PDB entry 8Z8J | electron microscopy, 3.16 A resolution | chains A and B of the 5 polymer chains in the assembly

[Chain A]
Protein: Polymerase acidic protein
Source organism: Thogoto virus (isolate SiAr 126)
Reference sequence: P27194 (PA_THOGV); residue numbers follow UniProt; this construct covers 1-622
Chain sequence (622 residues; each row starts with the number of its first residue):
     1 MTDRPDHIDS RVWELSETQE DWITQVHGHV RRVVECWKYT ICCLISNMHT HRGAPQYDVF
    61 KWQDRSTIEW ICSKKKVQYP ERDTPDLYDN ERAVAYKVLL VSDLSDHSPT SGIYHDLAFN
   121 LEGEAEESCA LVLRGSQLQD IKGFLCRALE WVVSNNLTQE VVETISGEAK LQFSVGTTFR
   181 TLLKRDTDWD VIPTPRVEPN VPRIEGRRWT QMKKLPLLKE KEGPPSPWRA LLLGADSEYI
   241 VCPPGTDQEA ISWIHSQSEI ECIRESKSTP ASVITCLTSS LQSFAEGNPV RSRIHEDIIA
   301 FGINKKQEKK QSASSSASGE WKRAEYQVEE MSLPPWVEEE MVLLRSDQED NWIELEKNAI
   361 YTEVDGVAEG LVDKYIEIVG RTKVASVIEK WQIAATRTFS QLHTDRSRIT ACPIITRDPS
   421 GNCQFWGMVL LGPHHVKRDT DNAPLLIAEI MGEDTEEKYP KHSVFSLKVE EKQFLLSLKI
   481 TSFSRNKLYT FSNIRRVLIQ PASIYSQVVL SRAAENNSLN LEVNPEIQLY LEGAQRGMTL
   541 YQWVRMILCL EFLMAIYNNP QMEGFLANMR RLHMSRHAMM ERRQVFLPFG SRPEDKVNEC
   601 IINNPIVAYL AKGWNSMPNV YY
Not modelled in the structure: 1
Construct notes: conflict Glu-471 (Gly in P27194)

[Chain B]
Protein: RNA-directed RNA polymerase catalytic subunit
Source organism: Thogoto virus (isolate SiAr 126)
Notes: EC 2.7.7.48
Reference sequence: O41353 (RDRP_THOGV); residue numbers follow UniProt; this construct covers 1-710
Chain sequence (710 residues; numbered 1 to 710; the number before each row is that of its first residue):
     1 MNLFTPLSEI NPTTTQELLY AYTGPAPVAY GTRTRAVLEN IIRPYQYFYK EPNVQRALDI
    61 KTGCKEPEDI NVEGPSSGFH TASVLKLADN FFRKYRPAME KLKYWILVKL PKLKYAELSK
   121 GRQTYSFIHK RNLPAPIALE ETVEFLEQNL RRKIGPTLLS YCQAIADVME LDETTYEGAR
   181 DPRPWDIQLE EIDSDEEDPL FRQVGREETY TIKFSREELW DQMRTLNTMW KHLERGRLNR
   241 RTIATPSMLI RGFVKIVEDA AKEILENVPT SGVPVGGEEK LAKLASKQTF HTAVTGELSG
   301 DQEKFNECLD PDAMRLMWTV FLRKLGCPDW IMELFNIPFM VFKSKLADMG EGLVYTKGKL
   361 TDRKPLGEMP SEFDDLVRNV VGNSISCRLG MFMGMYNLTS TLLALISIER EELTGSHVES
   421 SDDFIHFFNC KTHEEMFKQA ETLRLTLKLV GINMSPSKCI LISPAGIGEF NSKFHHRDFV
   481 GNVATELPAL VPNGTNPMTD LAMGLNVIKH SVNTGQMNLC TGALAMRIFN HAYKYAYMAL
   541 GVTRRTRFME ENAITPLLTN QGASPVHSFS TMHLDEVALR RHLGLLDEET LRRILNPNNP
   601 VTQKGDPSMF FRIENKMPQI MEDYSVPSCF KYTLSRNRTI QDKPHKALLN KEERYQRVTS
   661 IINKLFPEVL IQEASAPGTV RESLKRRLEL VVERSDLDEE RKKRILSRIF
Not modelled in the structure: 179-208, 604-619, 637-644
Construct notes: conflict Leu-7 (Arg in O41353), Trp-230 (Cys in O41353)

[How chain A and chain B interact]
Residue-residue contacts - 307 pairs, chain A then chain B:
  Glu-17(A) / Lys-153(B)
  Thr-18(A) / Lys-153(B)
  Thr-18(A) / Pro-677(B)
  Thr-18(A) / Gly-678(B)  hydrogen bond (backbone-backbone)
  Gln-19(A) / Pro-677(B)
  Asp-21(A) / Gly-155(B)
  Asp-21(A) / Pro-156(B)
  Asp-21(A) / Thr-157(B)  hydrogen bond
  Ile-23(A) / Arg-152(B)
  Ile-23(A) / Gln-163(B)
  Ile-23(A) / Asp-167(B)
  Ser-66(A) / Arg-687(B)
  Ser-66(A) / Leu-690(B)
  Thr-67(A) / Leu-690(B)
  Trp-70(A) / Leu-690(B)  hydrophobic
  Trp-70(A) / Arg-694(B)
  Leu-171(A) / Pro-111(B)  hydrophobic
  Leu-171(A) / Leu-159(B)  hydrophobic
  Leu-171(A) / Trp-330(B)  hydrophobic
  Phe-173(A) / Cys-162(B)
  Phe-173(A) / Gln-163(B)
  Phe-173(A) / Phe-253(B)  hydrophobic
  Phe-173(A) / Trp-330(B)
  Phe-173(A) / Glu-333(B)
  Phe-173(A) / Leu-334(B)  hydrophobic
  Ser-174(A) / Gln-163(B)  hydrogen bond (backbone-side chain)
  Gly-176(A) / Glu-170(B)
  Thr-177(A) / Glu-170(B)  hydrogen bond (backbone-side chain)
  Thr-178(A) / Glu-170(B)  hydrogen bond (backbone-side chain)
  Thr-178(A) / Arg-216(B)
  Phe-179(A) / Met-169(B)  hydrophobic
  Phe-179(A) / Glu-170(B)  hydrogen bond (backbone-side chain)
  Phe-179(A) / Trp-220(B)  hydrophobic
  Arg-180(A) / Glu-333(B)  salt bridge
  Leu-182(A) / Arg-216(B)
  Leu-182(A) / Glu-217(B)
  Leu-182(A) / Trp-220(B)
  Leu-183(A) / Trp-220(B)  hydrophobic
  Leu-183(A) / Ile-337(B)  hydrophobic
  Leu-183(A) / Met-340(B)  hydrophobic
  Leu-183(A) / Val-341(B)  hydrophobic
  Arg-185(A) / Lys-61(B)  hydrogen bond (backbone-side chain)
  Arg-185(A) / Glu-217(B)  salt bridge
  Asp-186(A) / Lys-61(B)  salt bridge
  Asp-186(A) / Lys-343(B)
  Asp-186(A) / Ser-344(B)  hydrogen bond
  Asp-186(A) / Arg-388(B)  salt bridge
  Thr-187(A) / Lys-61(B)
  Thr-187(A) / Thr-62(B)
  Thr-187(A) / Asp-312(B)
  Thr-187(A) / Arg-315(B)  hydrogen bond
  Asp-188(A) / Lys-61(B)
  Asp-188(A) / Thr-62(B)  hydrogen bond (backbone-side chain)
  Trp-189(A) / Thr-62(B)
  Trp-189(A) / Phe-79(B)  hydrophobic
  Trp-189(A) / Thr-81(B)
  Trp-189(A) / Asp-312(B)
  Trp-189(A) / Arg-315(B)
  Trp-189(A) / Leu-316(B)  hydrophobic
  Asp-190(A) / Arg-315(B)  hydrogen bond (backbone-side chain)
  Asp-190(A) / Met-340(B)
  Val-191(A) / Asn-336(B)  hydrogen bond (backbone-side chain)
  Val-191(A) / Met-340(B)  hydrophobic
  Ile-192(A) / Asp-329(B)
  Ile-192(A) / Met-332(B)  hydrophobic
  Ile-192(A) / Glu-333(B)
  Pro-193(A) / Arg-315(B)
  Pro-193(A) / Thr-319(B)
  Pro-193(A) / Arg-323(B)  hydrogen bond (backbone-side chain)
  Pro-193(A) / Asn-336(B)
  Thr-194(A) / Arg-323(B)  hydrogen bond
  Pro-195(A) / Thr-81(B)
  Pro-195(A) / Leu-85(B)  hydrophobic
  Pro-195(A) / Leu-316(B)
  Val-197(A) / Thr-81(B)
  Val-197(A) / Leu-85(B)
  Glu-198(A) / Ala-82(B)
  Pro-199(A) / Ala-82(B)
  Pro-199(A) / Leu-85(B)  hydrophobic
  Pro-199(A) / Lys-86(B)
  Asn-200(A) / Ala-82(B)  hydrogen bond (backbone-backbone)
  Asn-200(A) / Ser-83(B)  hydrogen bond (backbone-backbone)
  Asn-200(A) / Lys-86(B)
  Val-201(A) / Lys-86(B)
  Pro-202(A) / Pro-67(B)  hydrophobic
  Pro-202(A) / His-80(B)
  Pro-202(A) / Ser-83(B)
  Pro-202(A) / Leu-449(B)  hydrophobic
  Ile-204(A) / Val-72(B)  hydrophobic
  Ile-204(A) / Leu-445(B)
  Ile-204(A) / Leu-449(B)  hydrophobic
  Gly-206(A) / Glu-441(B)
  Gly-206(A) / Leu-445(B)
  Arg-207(A) / Val-72(B)
  Arg-207(A) / Glu-73(B)  salt bridge
  Arg-207(A) / Glu-441(B)  hydrogen bond (backbone-side chain)
  Arg-207(A) / Arg-444(B)
  Trp-209(A) / Leu-298(B)  hydrophobic
  Trp-209(A) / Phe-437(B)  hydrophobic
  Trp-209(A) / Ala-440(B)
  Trp-209(A) / Glu-441(B)  hydrogen bond
  Trp-209(A) / Leu-461(B)  hydrophobic
  Ala-313(A) / Lys-359(B)
  Ala-313(A) / Leu-360(B)
  Ala-317(A) / Lys-357(B)
  Ser-318(A) / Lys-357(B)
  Gly-319(A) / Lys-357(B)  hydrogen bond (backbone-side chain)
  Glu-320(A) / Thr-356(B)
  Glu-320(A) / Lys-357(B)  salt bridge
  Trp-321(A) / Tyr-355(B)
  Trp-321(A) / Thr-356(B)
  Trp-321(A) / Lys-357(B)
  Trp-321(A) / Asp-362(B)
  Trp-321(A) / Lys-364(B)
  Trp-321(A) / Met-369(B)
  Lys-322(A) / Tyr-355(B)
  Lys-322(A) / Thr-356(B)  hydrogen bond (backbone-backbone)
  Arg-323(A) / Leu-353(B)
  Arg-323(A) / Val-354(B)
  Arg-323(A) / Tyr-355(B)
  Arg-323(A) / Ser-371(B)  hydrogen bond
  Arg-323(A) / Glu-372(B)  salt bridge
  Ala-324(A) / Val-354(B)  hydrogen bond (backbone-backbone)
  Ala-324(A) / Thr-356(B)
  Tyr-326(A) / Val-354(B)
  Met-341(A) / Leu-3(B)  hydrophobic
  Glu-354(A) / His-531(B)
  Leu-355(A) / Arg-527(B)  hydrogen bond (backbone-side chain)
  Leu-355(A) / Ile-528(B)  hydrophobic
  Leu-355(A) / His-531(B)
  Glu-356(A) / Arg-527(B)  hydrogen bond (backbone-side chain)
  Glu-356(A) / His-531(B)
  Glu-356(A) / Lys-534(B)  salt bridge
  Glu-356(A) / Leu-540(B)
  Lys-357(A) / Arg-527(B)
  Lys-357(A) / Pro-565(B)
  Asn-358(A) / Met-526(B)
  Asn-358(A) / Arg-527(B)
  Asn-358(A) / Asn-530(B)
  Asn-358(A) / Pro-565(B)
  Asn-358(A) / His-567(B)
  Ala-359(A) / Val-566(B)
  Ala-359(A) / His-567(B)
  Ala-359(A) / Ser-568(B)
  Tyr-361(A) / Val-566(B)  hydrogen bond (side chain-backbone)
  Tyr-361(A) / Ser-568(B)
  Tyr-361(A) / Thr-571(B)
  Tyr-361(A) / Leu-583(B)
  Thr-362(A) / Ser-570(B)  hydrogen bond
  Val-364(A) / Leu-519(B)  hydrophobic
  Asp-365(A) / Ser-568(B)  hydrogen bond
  Asp-365(A) / Phe-569(B)  hydrogen bond (side chain-backbone)
  Asp-365(A) / Ser-570(B)  hydrogen bond (side chain-backbone)
  Val-367(A) / Leu-519(B)  hydrophobic
  Ala-368(A) / Leu-519(B)
  Ala-368(A) / Ala-523(B)  hydrophobic
  Glu-369(A) / Arg-527(B)  salt bridge
  Leu-371(A) / Cys-520(B)  hydrophobic
  Val-372(A) / Cys-520(B)
  Val-372(A) / Ala-523(B)  hydrophobic
  Val-372(A) / Leu-524(B)
  Val-372(A) / Arg-527(B)
  Asp-373(A) / Arg-527(B)  salt bridge
  Tyr-375(A) / Leu-524(B)  hydrophobic
  Ile-376(A) / Arg-527(B)
  Thr-396(A) / Tyr-535(B)
  Thr-440(A) / Val-28(B)
  Lys-487(A) / Pro-25(B)
  Tyr-489(A) / Val-491(B)
  Thr-490(A) / Gly-24(B)
  Thr-490(A) / Pro-25(B)
  Phe-491(A) / Pro-25(B)
  Asn-493(A) / Val-491(B)
  Arg-495(A) / Ile-528(B)
  Arg-495(A) / His-531(B)  hydrogen bond
  Arg-496(A) / Thr-23(B)
  Arg-496(A) / Leu-487(B)
  Arg-496(A) / Leu-490(B)
  Val-497(A) / Thr-23(B)
  Leu-498(A) / Leu-524(B)
  Ile-499(A) / Leu-490(B)  hydrophobic
  Ile-499(A) / Thr-521(B)
  Gln-500(A) / Glu-17(B)  hydrogen bond (side chain-backbone)
  Gln-500(A) / Leu-18(B)
  Gln-500(A) / Tyr-20(B)
  Gln-500(A) / Tyr-22(B)
  Ala-502(A) / Thr-521(B)
  Ala-502(A) / Leu-524(B)  hydrophobic
  Ser-503(A) / Glu-17(B)
  Ser-503(A) / Thr-521(B)  hydrogen bond (backbone-side chain)
  Ile-504(A) / Thr-15(B)
  Ile-504(A) / Glu-17(B)
  Ile-504(A) / Leu-18(B)  hydrophobic
  Ser-506(A) / Asn-518(B)
  Ser-506(A) / Cys-520(B)  hydrogen bond
  Gln-507(A) / Thr-14(B)
  Gln-507(A) / Glu-17(B)
  Gln-507(A) / Asn-518(B)
  Val-508(A) / Ile-10(B)  hydrophobic
  Ser-511(A) / Glu-9(B)
  Arg-512(A) / Glu-9(B)
  Pro-525(A) / Glu-9(B)
  Glu-526(A) / Ser-8(B)  hydrogen bond (backbone-side chain)
  Glu-526(A) / Glu-9(B)
  Ile-527(A) / Ser-8(B)
  Ile-527(A) / Glu-9(B)
  Gln-528(A) / Pro-6(B)
  Gln-528(A) / Leu-7(B)  hydrogen bond (backbone-backbone)
  Gln-528(A) / Ser-8(B)  hydrogen bond (backbone-side chain)
  Leu-529(A) / Leu-3(B)  hydrophobic
  Leu-529(A) / Pro-6(B)  hydrophobic
  Leu-529(A) / Leu-7(B)
  Tyr-530(A) / Asn-2(B)  hydrogen bond (backbone-side chain)
  Tyr-530(A) / Leu-7(B)  hydrophobic
  Leu-531(A) / Asn-2(B)
  Gln-535(A) / Leu-7(B)
  Trp-543(A) / Leu-3(B)  hydrogen bond (side chain-backbone)
  Trp-543(A) / Pro-6(B)  hydrophobic
  Trp-543(A) / Ile-10(B)  hydrophobic
  Trp-543(A) / Thr-15(B)
  Met-546(A) / Leu-3(B)  hydrophobic
  Ile-547(A) / Leu-3(B)
  Ile-547(A) / Phe-4(B)  hydrophobic
  Ile-547(A) / Leu-18(B)  hydrophobic
  Leu-550(A) / Phe-4(B)  hydrophobic
  Glu-551(A) / Phe-4(B)
  Glu-551(A) / Leu-18(B)
  Met-554(A) / Phe-4(B)  hydrophobic
  Met-554(A) / Leu-18(B)
  Met-554(A) / Tyr-20(B)
  Ala-555(A) / Thr-23(B)
  Ala-555(A) / Gly-24(B)
  Asn-558(A) / Ala-21(B)
  Asn-558(A) / Pro-25(B)  hydrogen bond (side chain-backbone)
  Pro-560(A) / Pro-27(B)  hydrophobic
  Pro-560(A) / Arg-237(B)
  Pro-560(A) / Leu-238(B)
  Pro-560(A) / Arg-240(B)
  Gln-561(A) / Leu-238(B)
  Glu-563(A) / Ala-21(B)
  Glu-563(A) / Pro-25(B)
  Glu-563(A) / Pro-27(B)
  Glu-563(A) / Arg-235(B)  salt bridge
  Glu-563(A) / Gly-236(B)  hydrogen bond (side chain-backbone)
  Leu-566(A) / Leu-19(B)
  Ala-567(A) / Gly-236(B)
  Met-569(A) / Met-1(B)  hydrophobic
  Met-569(A) / Leu-19(B)
  Arg-570(A) / Gln-16(B)  hydrogen bond (backbone-side chain)
  Arg-570(A) / Leu-19(B)
  Arg-570(A) / Tyr-20(B)
  Arg-571(A) / Ser-457(B)
  Arg-571(A) / Lys-458(B)
  Arg-571(A) / Ile-460(B)
  His-573(A) / Phe-4(B)  hydrogen bond (side chain-backbone)
  His-573(A) / Thr-5(B)
  His-573(A) / Pro-12(B)  hydrogen bond (side chain-backbone)
  His-573(A) / Gln-16(B)
  His-573(A) / Leu-19(B)
  Met-574(A) / Ser-299(B)
  Met-574(A) / Gly-468(B)
  Met-574(A) / Glu-469(B)
  Ser-575(A) / Ile-460(B)
  His-577(A) / Asn-11(B)
  His-577(A) / Pro-12(B)
  His-577(A) / Thr-13(B)  hydrogen bond
  His-577(A) / His-476(B)
  Ala-578(A) / Ile-462(B)  hydrophobic
  Met-580(A) / Leu-7(B)  hydrophobic
  Met-580(A) / Pro-12(B)  hydrophobic
  Glu-581(A) / Ile-467(B)
  Glu-581(A) / His-476(B)  salt bridge
  Glu-581(A) / Arg-477(B)  salt bridge
  Arg-583(A) / Ile-462(B)
  Arg-583(A) / Pro-464(B)
  Arg-583(A) / Ala-465(B)  hydrogen bond (side chain-backbone)
  Arg-583(A) / Gly-466(B)
  Arg-583(A) / Ile-467(B)
  Arg-583(A) / Arg-477(B)
  Gln-584(A) / Leu-461(B)
  Gln-584(A) / Ile-462(B)
  Gln-584(A) / Ser-463(B)  hydrogen bond (backbone-backbone)
  Gln-584(A) / Pro-464(B)
  Val-585(A) / Ile-460(B)  hydrophobic
  Val-585(A) / Leu-461(B)
  Val-585(A) / Ile-462(B)  hydrophobic
  Phe-586(A) / Phe-437(B)  hydrophobic
  Phe-586(A) / Leu-461(B)  hydrogen bond (backbone-backbone)
  Phe-586(A) / Ser-463(B)
  Pro-588(A) / Pro-456(B)
  Pro-588(A) / Cys-459(B)
  Phe-589(A) / Glu-73(B)
  Gly-590(A) / Pro-456(B)
  Gly-590(A) / Ser-457(B)
  Ser-591(A) / Pro-456(B)  hydrogen bond (side chain-backbone)
  Arg-592(A) / Ser-457(B)  hydrogen bond (backbone-side chain)
  Pro-593(A) / Ser-457(B)
  Lys-596(A) / Lys-458(B)
  Glu-599(A) / Leu-238(B)
  Cys-600(A) / Leu-238(B)  hydrophobic
  Leu-610(A) / Met-1(B)
  Leu-610(A) / Phe-4(B)  hydrophobic
  Gly-613(A) / Met-1(B)
  Trp-614(A) / Met-1(B)
  Met-617(A) / Met-1(B)
  Met-617(A) / Asn-2(B)
  Met-617(A) / Thr-5(B)
Other interface residues (no listed pair), chain A (153 interface residues in all): Thr-24, Asp-64, Gln-172, Val-175, Lys-184, Glu-205, Pro-501, Leu-510, Met-538, Asn-559, Gly-564, Asn-568, Arg-576, Arg-582, Leu-587, Tyr-609
Other interface residues (no listed pair), chain B (164 interface residues in all): Ala-26, Tyr-30, Arg-35, Ile-70, Leu-87, Ser-160, Ala-166, Met-223, Arg-224, Asp-301, Gly-358, Phe-373, Arg-410, Phe-474, Pro-488, Ala-489, Met-517, Ala-525, Leu-579, Arg-686, Glu-693

[In short]
Chain A and chain B form an interface of 153 and 164 residues respectively; the contacts include 49 hydrogen
bonds and 13 salt bridges. Among the polar pairs are Arg-180(A)/Glu-333(B), Arg-185(A)/Glu-217(B) and
Asp-186(A)/Lys-61(B).
Chain A is Polymerase acidic protein and chain B is RNA-directed RNA polymerase catalytic subunit, both from
Thogoto virus (isolate SiAr 126); the structure, Cryo-EM structure of Thogoto virus polymerase in
transcription pre-initiation conformation 2, was determined by electron microscopy together with 8Z85, 8Z8N,
8Z8X, 8Z90, 8Z97, 8Z98 and 3 further entries from the same study.
